PDB entry 2H62 | X-ray diffraction, 1.85 A resolution | chains B and C of the 4 polymer chains in the assembly

Chain B:
Name: Bone morphogenetic protein 2
Source organism: Homo sapiens
Reference sequence: P12643 (BMP2_HUMAN); residues 1-114 here correspond to UniProt positions 283-396 (UniProt number = residue number + 282)
Sequence (114 residues; each row starts with the number of its first residue):
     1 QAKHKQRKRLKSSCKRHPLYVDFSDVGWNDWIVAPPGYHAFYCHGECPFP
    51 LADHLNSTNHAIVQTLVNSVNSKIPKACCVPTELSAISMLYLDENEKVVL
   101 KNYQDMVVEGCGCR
Disordered / not traced: 1-11
UniProt features mapped onto this chain:
  - glycosylation: N56 (N-linked (GlcNAc...) (high mannose) asparagine)
Cystine bridges: C14-C79, C43-C111, C47-C113
Reported in the primary citation:
  - mutagenesis - L100K: unchanged binding to ActR-II
  - mutagenesis - L100K, L100K/N102D: unchanged binding to BMPR-II
  - specificity-determining residues: S85, A86, L100
  - mutagenesis - L100K/N102D: increased binding to ActR-II
  - mutagenesis - S85R, S85R/A86P, A86P: increased binding to BMPR-II
  - mutagenesis - S85R, S85R/A86P: unchanged binding to Acvr2b protein
  - mutagenesis - S85R/A86P, L100K/N102D: increased signaling in response to ALP induction
  - mutagenesis - L100K: unchanged signaling in response to C2C12 cells
  - mutagenesis - L100K: increased binding to Acvr2b protein

Chain C:
Name: Bone morphogenetic protein receptor type IA
Source organism: Homo sapiens
Notes: EC 2.7.11.30; fragment: extracellular domain
Reference sequence: P36894 (BMR1A_HUMAN); residues 1-129 here correspond to UniProt positions 24-152 (UniProt number = residue number + 23)
Sequence (129 residues; numbered 1 to 129; the number before each row is that of its first residue):
     1 QNLDSMLHGTGMKSDSDQKKSENGVTLAPEDTLPFLKCYCSGHCPDDAIN
    51 NTCITNGHCFAIIEEDDQGETTLASGCMKYEGSDFQCKDSPKAQLRRTIE
   101 CCRTNLCNQYLQPTLPPVVIGPFFDGSIR
Disordered / not traced: 1-33, 118-129
UniProt features mapped onto this chain:
  - region: D84 to Q86 (Mediates specificity for BMP ligand)
  - glycosylation: N50 (N-linked (GlcNAc...) asparagine)
Cystine bridges: C38-C59, C40-C44, C53-C77, C87-C101, C102-C107
Reported in the primary citation:
  - mutagenesis - F35M/L73M/L95M: unchanged binding to Bone morphogenetic protein 2 (chain B)

How chain B and chain C interact:
Contacting residue pairs (36; chain B residue first):
  F49(B) - Q86(C)
  F49(B) - D89(C)
  F49(B) - R97(C)
  F49(B) - I99(C)  hydrophobic
  P50(B) - H43(C)
  P50(B) - F60(C)  hydrophobic
  P50(B) - Q86(C)
  P50(B) - I99(C)  hydrophobic
  L51(B) - Q86(C)  hydrogen bond (backbone-side chain)
  A52(B) - C77(C)
  D53(B) - T55(C)  hydrogen bond
  D53(B) - C77(C)  hydrogen bond (backbone-backbone)
  D53(B) - M78(C)
  D53(B) - K79(C)  salt bridge
  H54(B) - H43(C)
  H54(B) - C44(C)
  H54(B) - P45(C)
  N56(B) - K79(C)  hydrogen bond
  N59(B) - E81(C)  hydrogen bond
  N59(B) - G82(C)  hydrogen bond (side chain-backbone)
  I62(B) - E81(C)
  I62(B) - G82(C)
  I62(B) - F85(C)  hydrophobic
  I62(B) - Q86(C)
  L66(B) - F85(C)
  L66(B) - D89(C)
  L66(B) - S90(C)
  L66(B) - R97(C)
  N68(B) - Q94(C)
  S69(B) - A93(C)
  S69(B) - Q94(C)  hydrogen bond (backbone-backbone)
  S69(B) - R97(C)  hydrogen bond
  V70(B) - S90(C)
  V70(B) - K92(C)
  V70(B) - Q94(C)
  S72(B) - Q94(C)  hydrogen bond
Interface residues without a listed pair, chain B (19 interface residues in all): K15, R16, P48, V63, N71
Interface residues without a listed pair, chain C (24 interface residues in all): D46, I54, N56, I62, E64

Summary:
19 residues of chain B and 24 residues of chain C are in contact; the contacts include 9 hydrogen bonds and 1
salt bridge. Polar pairs include D53(B)-K79(C), L51(B)-Q86(C) and D53(B)-T55(C). The paper reports that S85R,
S85R/A86P and A86P of chain B increase binding to BMPR-II; specificity determinants S85(B), A86(B) and
L100(B); 6 substitutions were tested in all.
Here chain B is Bone morphogenetic protein 2 and chain C is Bone morphogenetic protein receptor type IA, both
from Homo sapiens. Entry 2H62 (Crystal structure of a ternary ligand-receptor complex of BMP-2) was determined
by X-ray diffraction together with 2H64 from the same study.
